Entry 7GXT (X-ray diffraction, 1.85 A resolution); this record covers chains A and D.

# Chain A
Molecule: B-cell lymphoma 6 protein
Organism: Homo sapiens
UniProtKB: P41182 (BCL6_HUMAN); residue numbers follow UniProt; this construct covers 5-129
Chain sequence (128 residues; numbered 2 to 129; the number before each row is that of its first residue):
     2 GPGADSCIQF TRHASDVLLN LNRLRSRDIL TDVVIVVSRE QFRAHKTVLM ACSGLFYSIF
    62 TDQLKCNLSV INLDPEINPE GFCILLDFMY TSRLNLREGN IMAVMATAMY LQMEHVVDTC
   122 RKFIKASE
Not modelled in the structure: 2-6
Sequence notes: expression tag (2-4)
Residues lining bound ligands: A1ACC ((8S)-5-chloro-7-[(2-oxo-2,3-dihydro-1H-indol-5-yl)amino]pyrazolo[1,5-a]pyrimidine-3-carbonitrile): Asn-21, Arg-24, Leu-25, Arg-28, Ile-30, Met-51, Ala-52, Cys-53, Ser-54, Gly-55, Tyr-58, Gln-113, Met-114, Glu-115

# Chain D
Molecule: WVIP tetrapeptide
Chain sequence (6 residues; row label = number of the first residue in the row; numbering starts at 0):
     0 XWVIPA
Modified positions: ACE (acetyl group) at position 0

# Interface between chain A and chain D
Pairs across the interface (11; chain A residue first):
  Cys-8(A) / Pro-4(D)
  Ile-9(A) / Trp-1(D)  hydrophobic
  Ile-9(A) / Val-2(D)
  Gln-10(A) / ACE_0(D)
  Gln-10(A) / Trp-1(D)
  Gln-10(A) / Val-2(D)  hydrogen bond (backbone-backbone)
  Gln-10(A) / Pro-4(D)
  Phe-11(A) / ACE_0(D)
  Phe-11(A) / Trp-1(D)
  Thr-12(A) / ACE_0(D)  hydrogen bond (backbone-backbone)
  Thr-12(A) / Val-2(D)
Other interface residues (no listed pair), chain D (5 interface residues in all): Ile-3

# Summary
The chain A/chain D interface involves 5 residues from each chain; the contacts include 2 hydrogen bonds.
Main-chain hydrogen bonds include Gln-10(A)/Val-2(D) and Thr-12(A)/ACE_0(D). Bound to chain A: compound A1ACC.
Here chain A is B-cell lymphoma 6 protein (Homo sapiens) and chain D is WVIP tetrapeptide. Entry 7GXT (Crystal
Structure of B-cell lymphoma 6 protein BTB domain in complex with ligand 9 at 7.10 ...) was determined by
X-ray diffraction together with 7GUD, 7GUE, 7GUF, 7GUG, 7GUH, 7GUI and 126 further entries from the same
study.
